8E3S - chain A; structure by electron microscopy, 3.10 A resolution.

# Chain A
Molecule: Arginyl-tRNA--protein transferase 1
Source organism: Saccharomyces cerevisiae
Notes: EC 2.3.2.8
UniProtKB: P16639 (ATE1_YEAST); residues 1-503 here = UniProt positions 1-503
Sequence (503 residues; row label = number of the first residue in the row):
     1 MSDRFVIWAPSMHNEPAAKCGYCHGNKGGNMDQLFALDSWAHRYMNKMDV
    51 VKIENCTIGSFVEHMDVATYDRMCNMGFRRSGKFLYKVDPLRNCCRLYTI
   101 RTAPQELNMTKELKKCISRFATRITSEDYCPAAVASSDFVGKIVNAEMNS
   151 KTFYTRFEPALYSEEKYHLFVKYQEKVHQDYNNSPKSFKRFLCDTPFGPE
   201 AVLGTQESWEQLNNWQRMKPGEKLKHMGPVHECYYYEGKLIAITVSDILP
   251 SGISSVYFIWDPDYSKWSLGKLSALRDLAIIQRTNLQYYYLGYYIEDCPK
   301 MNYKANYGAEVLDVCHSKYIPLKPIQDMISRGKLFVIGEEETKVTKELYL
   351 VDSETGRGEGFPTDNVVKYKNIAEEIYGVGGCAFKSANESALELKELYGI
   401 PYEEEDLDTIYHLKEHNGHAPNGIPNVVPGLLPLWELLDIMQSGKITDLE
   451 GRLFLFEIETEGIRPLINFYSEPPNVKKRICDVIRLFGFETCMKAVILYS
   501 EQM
Ion coordination: Zn2+: Cys20, Cys23, Cys94, Cys95
Reported in the primary citation:
  - Zn2+ coordination: Cys20, Cys23, Cys94, Cys95

# Overview
The Zn2+ site is built by Cys20, Cys23, Cys94 and Cys95. The paper reports Zn2+ coordination by Cys20, Cys23
and Cys94 among others.
Chain A is Arginyl-tRNA--protein transferase 1 (Saccharomyces cerevisiae); the structure, CryoEM structure of
yeast Arginyltransferase 1 (ATE1), was determined by electron microscopy (same publication as 8FZR).
